2W44 - chains E and F of the 6 polymer chains in the assembly; structure by X-ray diffraction, 2.00 A resolution.

[Chain E]
Molecule: Insulin
Source organism: Homo sapiens
UniProtKB: A6XGL2 (A6XGL2_HUMAN); residues 5-21 here correspond to UniProt positions 82-98 (UniProt number = residue number + 77)
Sequence (17 residues; row label = number of the first residue in the row):
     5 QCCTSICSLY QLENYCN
Disulfide bonds: Cys6-Cys11
Residues lining bound ligands: resorcinol (RCO): Cys6, Ser9, Ile10, Cys11, Leu16

[Chain F]
Molecule: Insulin
Source organism: Homo sapiens
UniProtKB: A6XGL2 (A6XGL2_HUMAN); residues 1-29 here correspond to UniProt positions 25-53 (UniProt number = residue number + 24)
Sequence (29 residues; each row starts with the number of its first residue):
     1 FVNQHLCGSH LVEALYLVCG ERGFFYTPK
Not modelled in the structure: 1
Bound ions: Zn2+: His10 (together with chloride ion) (shared with 1 residue of chain B; 1 residue of chain D)
Residues lining bound ligands: resorcinol (RCO): His10, Leu11, Ala14

[Interface between chain E and chain F]
Disulfides between the chains: Cys7(E)-Cys7(F), Cys20(E)-Cys19(F)
Contacting residue pairs - 16 pairs, chain E then chain F:
  Cys7(E) with Gln4(F); Cys7(F), disulfide
  Leu16(E) with Leu11(F), hydrophobic; Leu15(F)
  Glu17(E) with Arg22(F), salt bridge
  Tyr19(E) with Leu11(F); Leu15(F), hydrophobic; Phe24(F); Phe25(F), hydrogen bond (backbone-backbone)
  Cys20(E) with Cys19(F), disulfide; Arg22(F); Gly23(F)
  Asn21(E) with Arg22(F), hydrogen bond (side chain-backbone); Gly23(F), hydrogen bond (backbone-backbone); Phe24(F); Phe25(F), hydrogen bond (side chain-backbone)
Interface residues without a listed pair, chain E (8 interface residues in all): Cys6, Leu13
Interface residues without a listed pair, chain F (13 interface residues in all): Gly8, Ala14, Val18, Tyr26

[In short]
The interface between chain E and chain F involves 8 residues on one side and 13 on the other, with 2
disulfide bonds, 4 hydrogen bonds and 1 salt bridge. Polar contacts include Glu17(E)-Arg22(F),
Asn21(E)-Arg22(F) and Asn21(E)-Phe25(F).
Chain E is Insulin and chain F is Insulin, both from Homo sapiens; the structure, Structure DeltaA1-A4
insulin, was determined by X-ray diffraction.
